PDB entry 7USO | X-ray diffraction, 2.30 A resolution | chains A and C of the 6 polymer chains in the assembly

Chain A (and C):
Protein: Caspase-3 subunit p17
Source organism: Homo sapiens
Notes: EC 3.4.22.56; chain C of this document is another copy of the same molecule, construct and numbering; everything in this record applies to it too
Reference sequence: P42574 (CASP3_HUMAN); numbering as in UniProt (aligned over 29-175)
Chain sequence (147 residues; each row starts with the number of its first residue):
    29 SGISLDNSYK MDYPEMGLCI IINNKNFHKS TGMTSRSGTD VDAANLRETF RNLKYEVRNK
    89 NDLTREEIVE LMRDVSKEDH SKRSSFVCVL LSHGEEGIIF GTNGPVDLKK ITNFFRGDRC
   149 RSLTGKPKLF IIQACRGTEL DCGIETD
Unresolved in the structure: 29-34, 174-175 (chain C: 29-33, 175)
Swiss-Prot annotation at these positions:
  - active site: H121, C163
  - modified residue: C163 (S-nitrosocysteine)
  - mutagenesis: D175 (D175A: In P3-D3A mutant; abolished cleavage and activation, leading to prevent thiol protease activity; when associated with A-9 and A-28)

How chain A and chain C interact:
Pairs across the interface (9; chain A residue first):
  G145(A) with I172(C)
  R149(A) with I172(C); E173(C)
  E167(A) with K137(C), salt bridge
  I172(A) with G145(C); D146(C); R149(C); T152(C)
  E173(A) with R149(C), hydrogen bond (backbone-side chain)
Also at the interface, not in a pair above, chain A (7 interface residues in all): D146, T152

Summary:
The chain A/chain C interface involves 7 residues from each chain, with 1 hydrogen bond and 1 salt bridge.
Polar pairs include E167(A)-K137(C) and E173(A)-R149(C). From UniProt: active-site residues H121(A) and
C163(A) and one mutagenesis site on chain A.
Chain A and chain C are both Caspase-3 subunit p17 (Homo sapiens); the structure, Crystal Structure of
Caspase-3 with Peptide Inhibitor AcITVKD-CHO, was determined by X-ray diffraction (same publication as 7RNA,
7RNG, 7USP and 7USQ).
